Entry 4JO8 (X-ray diffraction, 3.20 A resolution); this record covers chains A and B.

[Chain A]
Name: M157
Source organism: Murid herpesvirus 1
UniProt: Q6XK91 (Q6XK91_MUHV1); residue numbers follow UniProt; this construct covers 29-291
Sequence (269 residues; numbered 29 to 297; the number before each row is that of its first residue):
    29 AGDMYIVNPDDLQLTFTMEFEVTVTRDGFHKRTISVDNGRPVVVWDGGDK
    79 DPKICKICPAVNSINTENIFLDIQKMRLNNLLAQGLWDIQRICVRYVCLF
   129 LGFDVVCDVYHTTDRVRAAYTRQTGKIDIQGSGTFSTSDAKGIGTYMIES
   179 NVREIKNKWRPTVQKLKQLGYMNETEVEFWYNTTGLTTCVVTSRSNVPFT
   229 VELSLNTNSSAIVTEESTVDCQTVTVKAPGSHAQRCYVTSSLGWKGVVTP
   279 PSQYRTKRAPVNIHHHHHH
Unresolved in the structure: 29-33, 75-78, 207-216, 233-239, 292-297
Disulfides: C83-C86, C126-C135, C217-C264
Covalent attachments: N-acetylglucosamine (NAG) linked to N201
Sequence notes: engineered mutation A29 (Pro in Q6XK91), G30 (Asp in Q6XK91); expression tag (292-297)

[Chain B]
Name: Killer cell lectin-like receptor 8
Source organism: Mus musculus
UniProt: Q60682 (KLRA8_MOUSE); residue numbers follow UniProt; this construct covers 107-263
Sequence (157 residues; numbered 107 to 263; the number before each row is that of its first residue):
   107 MGSMELLEYIKREQERWDSETKSVSDSSRDTGRGVKYWFCYGTKCYYFIM
   157 NKTTWSGCKANCQHYSVPIVKIEDEDELKFLQRHVILESYWIGLSYDKKK
   207 KEWAWIHNGQSKLDMKIKKMNFTSRGCVFLSKARIEDTDCNTPYYCICGK
   257 KLDKFPD
Unresolved in the structure: 107-108, 131-263
Sequence notes: engineered mutation M107 (Arg in Q60682), G108 (Pro in Q60682), M110 (Tyr in Q60682)

[How chain A and chain B interact]
Contacting residue pairs - 15 pairs, chain A then chain B:
  M104(A) - L112(B)  hydrophobic
  M104(A) - L113(B)  hydrophobic
  R105(A) - L113(B)
  N108(A) - M110(B)
  N108(A) - L113(B)
  Q112(A) - M110(B)
  G172(A) - I116(B)
  G172(A) - Q120(B)  hydrogen bond (backbone-side chain)
  T173(A) - Q120(B)  hydrogen bond (backbone-side chain)
  Y174(A) - E119(B)
  Y174(A) - Q120(B)  hydrogen bond (backbone-side chain)
  Y174(A) - W123(B)
  E177(A) - Q120(B)  hydrogen bond
  E177(A) - W123(B)  hydrogen bond
  S178(A) - W123(B)
Interface residues without a listed pair, chain A (11 interface residues in all): I101, I171
Interface residues without a listed pair, chain B (9 interface residues in all): S109, D124

[In short]
The interface between chain A and chain B involves 11 residues on one side and 9 on the other, with 5 hydrogen
bonds. Polar contacts include G172(A)-Q120(B), T173(A)-Q120(B) and Y174(A)-Q120(B). Covalently linked
N-acetylglucosamine: at N201(A).
Here chain A is M157 (Murid herpesvirus 1) and chain B is Killer cell lectin-like receptor 8 (Mus musculus).
Entry 4JO8 (Crystal structure of the activating Ly49H receptor in complex with m157 (G1F strain)) was
determined by X-ray diffraction.
